Entry 4KHA (X-ray diffraction, 2.35 A resolution); this record covers chains A and B.

Chain A:
Name: Spt16M-Histone H2B 1.1 chimera
Source organism: Chaetomium thermophilum var. thermophilum
Notes: fragment: and 34-126
Reference sequence: chimeric construct of G0SDN1, P02281: residues 649-1009 from G0SDN1 (G0SDN1_CHATD) positions 652-945 (offset varies); residues 1030-1122 from P02281 positions 34-126 (UniProt number = residue number - 996)
Sequence (410 residues; numbered 646 to 1122; 67 numbers in that range are skipped by the numbering (no residue carries them; nothing is unmodelled there); the number before each row is that of its first residue):
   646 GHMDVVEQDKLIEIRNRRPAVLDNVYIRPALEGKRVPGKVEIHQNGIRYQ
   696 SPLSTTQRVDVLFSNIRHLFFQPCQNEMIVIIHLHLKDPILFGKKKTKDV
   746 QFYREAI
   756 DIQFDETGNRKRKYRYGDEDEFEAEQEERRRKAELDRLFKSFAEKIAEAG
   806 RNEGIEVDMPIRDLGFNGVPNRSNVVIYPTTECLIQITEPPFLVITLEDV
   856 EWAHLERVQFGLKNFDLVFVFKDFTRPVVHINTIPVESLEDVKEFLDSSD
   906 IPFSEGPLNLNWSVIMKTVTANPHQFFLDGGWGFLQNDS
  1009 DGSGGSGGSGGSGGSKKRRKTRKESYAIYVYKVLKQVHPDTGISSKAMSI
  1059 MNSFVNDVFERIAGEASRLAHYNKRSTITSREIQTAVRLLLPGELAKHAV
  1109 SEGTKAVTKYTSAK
Unresolved in the structure: 646-648, 756-780, 1009-1029, 1122
Differences from the reference sequence: expression tag (646-648); linker (1010-1029)

Chain B:
Name: Histone H2A
Source organism: Xenopus laevis
Reference sequence: Q6AZJ8 (Q6AZJ8_XENLA); residues 14-102 here correspond to UniProt positions 15-103 (UniProt number = residue number + 1)
Sequence (92 residues; numbered 11 to 102; the number before each row is that of its first residue):
    11 AGRAKTRSSRAGLQFPVGRVHRLLRKGNYAERVGAGAPVYLAAVLEYLTA
    61 EILELAGNAARDNKKTRIIPRHLQLAVRNDEELNKLLGRVTI
Differences from the reference sequence: expression tag (11-13)

Interface between chain A and chain B:
Contacting residue pairs - 100 pairs, chain A then chain B:
  L933(A) - R77(B)  hydrogen bond (backbone-side chain)
  D934(A) - R77(B)
  G935(A) - R77(B)
  R1030(A) - R29(B)
  R1030(A) - L33(B)
  E1032(A) - R29(B)  salt bridge
  E1032(A) - L33(B)
  Y1034(A) - L33(B)
  Y1037(A) - Q24(B)
  Y1037(A) - F25(B)  hydrophobic
  Y1037(A) - P26(B)
  V1038(A) - L63(B)
  K1040(A) - Q24(B)
  V1041(A) - F25(B)  hydrophobic
  V1041(A) - A60(B)  hydrophobic
  L1042(A) - L63(B)
  Q1044(A) - Q24(B)
  H1046(A) - L63(B)  hydrogen bond (side chain-backbone)
  H1046(A) - E64(B)  hydrogen bond (side chain-backbone)
  H1046(A) - G67(B)
  H1046(A) - N68(B)
  T1049(A) - R71(B)
  T1049(A) - T76(B)
  T1049(A) - I78(B)
  G1050(A) - T76(B)  hydrogen bond (backbone-backbone)
  G1050(A) - R77(B)
  G1050(A) - I78(B)  hydrogen bond (backbone-backbone)
  I1051(A) - R77(B)
  I1051(A) - I78(B)
  S1052(A) - R77(B)
  S1052(A) - I78(B)  hydrogen bond (backbone-backbone)
  S1052(A) - I79(B)
  S1052(A) - P80(B)
  K1054(A) - P80(B)
  A1055(A) - I78(B)
  A1055(A) - I79(B)
  A1055(A) - P80(B)
  A1055(A) - L83(B)
  I1058(A) - P80(B)  hydrophobic
  I1058(A) - L83(B)  hydrophobic
  M1059(A) - T59(B)
  M1059(A) - I62(B)  hydrophobic
  M1059(A) - L63(B)  hydrophobic
  M1059(A) - L83(B)  hydrophobic
  F1062(A) - I62(B)  hydrophobic
  F1062(A) - L97(B)  hydrophobic
  F1062(A) - V100(B)  hydrophobic
  V1063(A) - L55(B)
  V1063(A) - T59(B)
  V1066(A) - L55(B)  hydrophobic
  V1066(A) - L58(B)  hydrophobic
  F1067(A) - L33(B)  hydrophobic
  F1067(A) - L34(B)  hydrophobic
  F1067(A) - L51(B)  hydrophobic
  F1067(A) - L55(B)
  R1069(A) - L96(B)  hydrogen bond (side chain-backbone)
  I1070(A) - L51(B)  hydrophobic
  A1071(A) - L34(B)  hydrophobic
  A1071(A) - Y39(B)
  S1075(A) - Y39(B)  hydrogen bond (side chain-backbone)
  S1084(A) - A40(B)
  S1084(A) - E41(B)  hydrogen bond (backbone-backbone)
  S1084(A) - R42(B)  hydrogen bond (backbone-backbone)
  T1085(A) - R42(B)  hydrogen bond (side chain-backbone)
  T1085(A) - G44(B)
  I1086(A) - Y39(B)  hydrophobic
  I1086(A) - A40(B)  hydrophobic
  I1086(A) - R42(B)  hydrogen bond (backbone-backbone)
  I1086(A) - V43(B)
  I1086(A) - G44(B)  hydrogen bond (backbone-backbone)
  I1086(A) - A47(B)
  T1087(A) - A47(B)
  S1088(A) - A47(B)
  I1091(A) - Y50(B)  hydrophobic
  Q1092(A) - Y50(B)  hydrogen bond
  L1098(A) - L96(B)
  P1100(A) - E92(B)
  G1101(A) - E92(B)
  E1102(A) - E92(B)  hydrogen bond (backbone-side chain)
  L1103(A) - Y57(B)
  L1103(A) - E92(B)  hydrogen bond (backbone-side chain)
  L1103(A) - L93(B)  hydrophobic
  H1106(A) - Y57(B)
  A1107(A) - V54(B)
  A1107(A) - Y57(B)  hydrophobic
  V1108(A) - Y50(B)  hydrogen bond (backbone-side chain)
  E1110(A) - A53(B)
  E1110(A) - Y57(B)
  G1111(A) - Y50(B)
  G1111(A) - A53(B)
  T1112(A) - Y50(B)
  A1114(A) - A21(B)
  A1114(A) - V49(B)
  A1114(A) - A53(B)  hydrophobic
  V1115(A) - V49(B)
  K1117(A) - R20(B)
  K1117(A) - A21(B)
  Y1118(A) - R17(B)
  Y1118(A) - R20(B)  hydrogen bond (backbone-side chain)
  A1121(A) - R20(B)
Other interface residues (no listed pair), chain A (58 interface residues in all): V1045, D1048, E1068, G1072, V1095, L1099
Other interface residues (no listed pair), chain B (51 interface residues in all): G22, L23, V30, G46, E56, V87, K95, I102

In short:
The interface between chain A and chain B involves 58 residues on one side and 51 on the other; the contacts
include 18 hydrogen bonds and 1 salt bridge. Polar pairs include E1032(A)-R29(B), L933(A)-R77(B) and
H1046(A)-L63(B).
Here chain A is Spt16M-Histone H2B 1.1 chimera (Chaetomium thermophilum var. thermophilum) and chain B is
Histone H2A (Xenopus laevis). Entry 4KHA (Structural basis of histone H2A-H2B recognition by the essential
chaperone FACT) was determined by X-ray diffraction together with 4KHB and 4KHO from the same study.
